Entry 3VVL (X-ray diffraction, 1.81 A resolution); this record covers chains A and B.

== Chain A (and B) ==
Name: Homoserine O-acetyltransferase
Organism: Streptomyces lavendulae subsp. lavendulae
Notes: EC 2.3.1.31; chain B of this document is another copy of the same molecule, construct and numbering; everything in this record applies to it too
Reference sequence: D2Z028 (D2Z028_STRLA); residues 1-374 here = UniProt positions 1-374
Chain sequence (394 residues; each row starts with the number of its first residue; numbers below 1 keep their minus sign (Met-19 is residue -19)):
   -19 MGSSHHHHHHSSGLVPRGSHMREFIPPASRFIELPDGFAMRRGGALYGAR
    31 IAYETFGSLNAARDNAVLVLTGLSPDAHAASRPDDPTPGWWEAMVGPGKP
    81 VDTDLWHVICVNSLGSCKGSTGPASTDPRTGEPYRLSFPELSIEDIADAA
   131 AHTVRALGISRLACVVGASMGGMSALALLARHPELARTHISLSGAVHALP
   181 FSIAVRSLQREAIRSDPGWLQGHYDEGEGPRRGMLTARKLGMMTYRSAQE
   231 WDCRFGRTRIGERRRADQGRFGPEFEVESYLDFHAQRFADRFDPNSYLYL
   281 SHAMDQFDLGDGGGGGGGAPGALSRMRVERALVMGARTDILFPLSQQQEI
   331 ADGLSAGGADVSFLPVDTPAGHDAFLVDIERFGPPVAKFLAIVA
Unresolved in the structure: -19 to 0, 244-249 (chain B: -19 to 0, 244-248)
Sequence notes: expression tag (-19 to 0)

== Interface between chain A and chain B ==
Residue-residue contacts (77; chain A residue first):
  Leu116(A) with Arg250(B), hydrogen bond (backbone-side chain)
  Phe118(A) with Arg250(B)
  His177(A) with Arg237(B)
  Ala178(A) with Arg237(B), hydrogen bond (backbone-side chain)
  Leu179(A) with Asp232(B)
  Pro180(A) with Trp231(B); Asp232(B); Gly236(B)
  Phe181(A) with Met223(B); Ala228(B), hydrophobic; Asp232(B), hydrogen bond (backbone-side chain)
  Ile183(A) with Arg237(B); Phe255(B), hydrophobic
  Ala184(A) with Met223(B); Leu261(B), hydrophobic
  Val185(A) with Met223(B)
  Ser187(A) with Glu258(B), hydrogen bond
  Leu188(A) with Thr216(B); Lys219(B); Leu220(B), hydrophobic; Met223(B), hydrophobic
  Glu191(A) with Arg212(B), salt bridge; Thr216(B)
  Arg194(A) with Arg212(B); Phe251(B), hydrogen bond (side chain-backbone)
  Ser195(A) with Arg212(B)
  Arg212(A) with Glu191(B), salt bridge; Arg194(B), hydrogen bond (side chain-backbone); Ser195(B)
  Thr216(A) with Leu188(B); Glu191(B)
  Leu220(A) with Leu188(B), hydrophobic; Leu220(B), hydrophobic
  Met223(A) with Phe181(B); Ala184(B); Val185(B); Leu188(B), hydrophobic
  Ala228(A) with Phe181(B), hydrophobic
  Trp231(A) with Pro180(B)
  Asp232(A) with Leu179(B); Pro180(B); Phe181(B), hydrogen bond (side chain-backbone)
  Gly236(A) with Pro180(B)
  Arg237(A) with His177(B); Ala178(B), hydrogen bond (side chain-backbone); Ile183(B); Asp285(B), hydrogen bond (side chain-backbone); Gln286(B); Phe287(B)
  Arg239(A) with Gln286(B), hydrogen bond
  Arg250(A) with Leu116(B), hydrogen bond (side chain-backbone); Arg194(B), hydrogen bond (backbone-side chain); Tyr279(B), hydrogen bond
  Phe251(A) with Arg194(B), hydrogen bond (backbone-side chain); Leu278(B); Tyr279(B), hydrophobic; His282(B)
  Gly252(A) with Arg194(B)
  Glu254(A) with His282(B); Gln286(B), hydrogen bond
  Phe255(A) with Ile183(B), hydrophobic; Asp285(B); Gln286(B)
  Glu258(A) with Ser187(B), hydrogen bond
  Leu261(A) with Ala184(B), hydrophobic
  Leu278(A) with Phe251(B)
  Tyr279(A) with Arg250(B), hydrogen bond; Phe251(B), hydrophobic
  His282(A) with Phe251(B); Glu254(B)
  Asp285(A) with Arg237(B), hydrogen bond (backbone-side chain); Phe255(B)
  Gln286(A) with Arg237(B); Arg239(B), hydrogen bond; Glu254(B), hydrogen bond; Phe255(B)
  Phe287(A) with Arg237(B)
Interface residues without a listed pair, chain A (46 interface residues in all): Arg22, Arg190, Pro197, Lys219, Phe235, Val257, Asp288, Ile320
Interface residues without a listed pair, chain B (45 interface residues in all): Phe118, Arg190, Pro197, Phe235, Val257, Asp288, Ile320, Pro323

== Overview ==
46 residues of chain A face 45 of chain B across their interface, with 20 hydrogen bonds and 2 salt bridges.
Polar pairs include Glu191(A)-Arg212(B), Leu116(A)-Arg250(B) and Ala178(A)-Arg237(B).
Chain A and chain B are both Homoserine O-acetyltransferase (Streptomyces lavendulae subsp. lavendulae); the
structure, Crystal structure of L-serine-O-acetyltransferase found in D-cycloserine biosynthetic pathway, was
determined by X-ray diffraction together with 3VVM from the same study.
